PDB entry 1WS8 | X-ray diffraction, 1.60 A resolution | chains C and D of the 4 polymer chains in the assembly

== Chain C (and D) ==
Molecule: mavicyanin
Organism: Cucurbita pepo
Notes: chain D of this document is another copy of the same molecule, construct and numbering; everything in this record applies to it too
Reference sequence: P80728 (MAVI_CUCPE); residues 2-109 here correspond to UniProt positions 1-108 (UniProt number = residue number - 1)
Chain sequence (109 residues; each row starts with the number of its first residue):
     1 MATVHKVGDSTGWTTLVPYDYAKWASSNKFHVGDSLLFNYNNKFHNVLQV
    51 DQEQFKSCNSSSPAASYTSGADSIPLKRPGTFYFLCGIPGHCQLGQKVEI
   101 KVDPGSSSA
Disordered / not traced: 104-109
Cystine bridges: Cys58-Cys92
Construct notes: initiating methionine (1)
Metal / ion sites: Cu ion: His45, Cys86, His91, Gln96

== Interface between chain C and chain D ==
Contacting residue pairs (9; chain C residue first):
  Leu16(C) - Gln49(D)
  Phe44(C) - Ala64(D)
  Phe44(C) - Ala65(D)  hydrophobic
  Phe44(C) - Ser66(D)
  Pro89(C) - Ser61(D)
  Pro89(C) - Ser62(D)
  Gly90(C) - Ser62(D)
  His91(C) - Pro63(D)  hydrogen bond (side chain-backbone)
  Leu94(C) - Ser62(D)
Other interface residues (no listed pair), chain C (9 interface residues in all): Thr15, Lys43, His45
Other interface residues (no listed pair), chain D (9 interface residues in all): Gln54, Tyr67

== In short ==
The chain C/chain D interface involves 9 residues from each chain, with 1 hydrogen bond. The hydrogen-bonded
pair is His91(C)-Pro63(D). The Cu ion site is built by His45(C), Cys86(C), His91(C) and Gln96(C).
Chain C and chain D are both mavicyanin (Cucurbita pepo); the structure, Crystal Structure of Mavicyanin from
Cucurbita pepo medullosa (Zucchini), was determined by X-ray diffraction (same publication as 1WS7).
